Entry 3G5P (X-ray diffraction, 1.70 A resolution); this record covers chains A and B.

== Chain A (and B) ==
Name: Peptide deformylase, mitochondrial
Organism: Homo sapiens
Notes: EC 3.5.1.88; chain B of this document is another copy of the same molecule, construct and numbering; everything in this record applies to it too
UniProtKB: Q9HBH1 (DEFM_HUMAN); residues 6-185 here correspond to UniProt positions 64-243 (UniProt number = residue number + 58)
Chain sequence (183 residues; each row starts with the number of its first residue):
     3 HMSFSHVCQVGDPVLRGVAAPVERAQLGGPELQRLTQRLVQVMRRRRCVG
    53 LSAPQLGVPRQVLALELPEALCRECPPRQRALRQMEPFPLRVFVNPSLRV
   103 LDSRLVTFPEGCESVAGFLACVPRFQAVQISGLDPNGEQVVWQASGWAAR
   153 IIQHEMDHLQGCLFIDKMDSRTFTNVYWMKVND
Differences from the reference sequence: expression tag (3-5)
Bound ions: Co2+: His156, His160 (together with phosphate ion)
Curated features (UniProtKB/Swiss-Prot):
  - region: Leu107 to Val117 (Hydrophobic dimerization interface)
  - active site: Glu157
  - binding site (substrate): Gly13, Pro111, Gly113
  - binding site (Co(2+)): Cys114, His156, His160

== Chain A / chain B interface ==
Pairs across the interface (35; chain A residue first):
  Gln11(A) - Asn177(B)
  Gln11(A) - Tyr179(B)
  Gln11(A) - Trp180(B)
  Val12(A) - Phe175(B)
  Val12(A) - Thr176(B)
  Val12(A) - Asn177(B)  hydrogen bond (backbone-side chain)
  Gly13(A) - Thr176(B)
  Gly13(A) - Trp180(B)
  Asp14(A) - Trp180(B)
  Pro15(A) - Trp180(B)
  Arg18(A) - Ser172(B)  hydrogen bond (side chain-backbone)
  Arg18(A) - Arg173(B)  hydrogen bond (backbone-side chain)
  Phe120(A) - Phe120(B)  hydrophobic
  Gly163(A) - Arg173(B)  hydrogen bond (backbone-side chain)
  Ile167(A) - Ser172(B)
  Ile167(A) - Phe175(B)  hydrophobic
  Asp168(A) - Ser172(B)  hydrogen bond
  Asp168(A) - Arg173(B)
  Ser172(A) - Arg18(B)  hydrogen bond (backbone-side chain)
  Ser172(A) - Ile167(B)
  Ser172(A) - Asp168(B)  hydrogen bond
  Arg173(A) - Arg18(B)  hydrogen bond (side chain-backbone)
  Arg173(A) - Gly163(B)  hydrogen bond (side chain-backbone)
  Arg173(A) - Asp168(B)
  Phe175(A) - Val12(B)
  Phe175(A) - Ile167(B)  hydrophobic
  Thr176(A) - Val12(B)
  Thr176(A) - Gly13(B)
  Asn177(A) - Gln11(B)
  Asn177(A) - Val12(B)  hydrogen bond (side chain-backbone)
  Tyr179(A) - Gln11(B)
  Trp180(A) - Gln11(B)
  Trp180(A) - Gly13(B)
  Trp180(A) - Asp14(B)
  Trp180(A) - Pro15(B)
Interface residues without a listed pair, chain A (18 interface residues in all): Val117
Interface residues without a listed pair, chain B (19 interface residues in all): Val117, Met170

== Overview ==
18 residues of chain A face 19 of chain B across their interface; the contacts include 10 hydrogen bonds.
Among the polar pairs are Val12(A)-Asn177(B), Arg18(A)-Ser172(B) and Arg18(A)-Arg173(B). From UniProt:
active-site residue Glu157(A), 3 substrate-binding residues and 3 Co2+-binding residues on chain A.
Both chains are Peptide deformylase, mitochondrial (Homo sapiens). Entry 3G5P (Structure and activity of human
mitochondrial peptide deformylase, a novel cancer target) was determined by X-ray diffraction together with
3G5K from the same study.
